PDB entry 6MUP | electron microscopy, 3.50 A resolution | chains G and J of the 14 polymer chains in the assembly

Chain G:
Molecule: Histone H2A type 1-C
Source organism: Homo sapiens
UniProtKB: Q93077 (H2A1C_HUMAN); residues 13-117 here correspond to UniProt positions 14-118 (UniProt number = residue number + 1)
Amino-acid sequence (105 residues; each row starts with the number of its first residue):
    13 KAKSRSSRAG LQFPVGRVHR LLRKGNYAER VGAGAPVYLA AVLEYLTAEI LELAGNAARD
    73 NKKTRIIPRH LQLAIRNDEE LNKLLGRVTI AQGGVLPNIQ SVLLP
Differences from the reference sequence: conflict Ser113 (Ala114 in Q93077)
Swiss-Prot annotation at these positions:
  - modified residue: Lys13 (N6-(beta-hydroxybutyryl)lysine), Lys36 (N6-(2-hydroxyisobutyryl)lysine), Lys74 (N6-(2-hydroxyisobutyryl)lysine), Lys75 (N6-(2-hydroxyisobutyryl)lysine), Lys95 (N6-(2-hydroxyisobutyryl)lysine), Gln104 (N5-methylglutamine)
  - cross-link (Glycyl lysine isopeptide (Lys-Gly)): Lys13 (interchain with G-Cter in ubiquitin), Lys15 (interchain with G-Cter in ubiquitin)

Chain J:
Molecule: 147-nt DNA strand
Sequence (147 nucleotides; each row starts with the number of its first residue; numbers below 1 keep their minus sign (DA-73 is residue -73)):
   -73 ATCGAGGAAG TTCATATAAA AGGCAAACGG AAGCATTCTC AGAATATTCT TTGTGATGAT
   -13 GGAGTTTCAC TCACAGAGCT GAACATGCCT TTTGATGGAG CAGTTTCCAA ATACACTTTT
    47 GGTAGAATCT GCAGGTGGAT ATTTGAT

Interface between chain G and chain J:
Contacting residue pairs - 10 pairs, chain G then chain J:
  Ala14(G) - DA-42(J)  phosphate contact
  Lys15(G) - DA-42(J)  sugar contact
  Ser16(G) - DA-43(J)  hydrogen bond to the phosphate
  Arg17(G) - DA-43(J)  salt bridge to the phosphate
  Gly28(G) - DG-44(J)  phosphate contact
  Gly28(G) - DA-43(J)  phosphate contact
  Arg32(G) - DG-44(J)  salt bridge to the phosphate
  Arg42(G) - DT-35(J)  sugar contact
  Arg77(G) - DA-55(J)  hydrogen bond to the phosphate
  Arg77(G) - DA-54(J)  salt bridge to the phosphate
Other interface residues (no listed pair), chain G (10 interface residues in all): Lys13, Arg29

Overview:
10 residues of chain G face 6 of chain J across their interface, with 2 hydrogen bonds and 3 salt bridges.
Polar pairs include Ser16(G)-DA-43(J), Arg77(G)-DA-55(J) and Arg17(G)-DA-43(J).
Here chain G is Histone H2A type 1-C (Homo sapiens) and chain J is a 147-nt DNA strand. Entry 6MUP (CENP-A
nucleosome bound by two copies of CENP-C(CD) and two copies CENP-N(NT)) was determined by electron microscopy
(same publication as 6MUO).
